Entry 7UCF (X-ray diffraction, 4.00 A resolution); this record covers chains G and L of the 6 polymer chains in the assembly.

# Chain G
Protein: Envelope glycoprotein gp120
Organism: Human immunodeficiency virus 1
Reference sequence: Q2N0S6 (Q2N0S6_9HIV1); the construct lacks a stretch of the UniProt sequence and is renumbered around it, so the offset changes along the chain: 30-139 = UniProt 29-138; 148-185 = UniProt 139-176; 187-309 = UniProt 186-308; 312-321 = UniProt 309-318; 2 more segments
Amino-acid sequence (501 residues; row label = number of the first residue in the row; note: 12 numbers in that range are skipped by the numbering (no residue carries them; nothing is unmodelled there); a row labelled like 185A-185I holds insertion residues (185A, then the next letters in order)):
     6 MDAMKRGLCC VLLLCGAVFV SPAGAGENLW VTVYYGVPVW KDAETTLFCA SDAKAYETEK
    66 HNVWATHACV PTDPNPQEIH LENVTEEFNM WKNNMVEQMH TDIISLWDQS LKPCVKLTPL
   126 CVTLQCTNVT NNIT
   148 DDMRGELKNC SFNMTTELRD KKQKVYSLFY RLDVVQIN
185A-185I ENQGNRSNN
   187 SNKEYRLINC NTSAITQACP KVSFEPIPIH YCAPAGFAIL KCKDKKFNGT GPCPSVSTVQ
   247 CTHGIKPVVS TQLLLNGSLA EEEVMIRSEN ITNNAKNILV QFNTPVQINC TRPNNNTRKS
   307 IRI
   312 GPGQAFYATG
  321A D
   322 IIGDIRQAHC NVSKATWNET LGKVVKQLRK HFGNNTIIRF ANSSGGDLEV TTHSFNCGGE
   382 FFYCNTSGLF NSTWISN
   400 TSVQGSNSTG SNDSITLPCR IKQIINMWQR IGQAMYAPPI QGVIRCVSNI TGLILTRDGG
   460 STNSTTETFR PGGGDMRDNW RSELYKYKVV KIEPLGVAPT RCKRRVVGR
Disordered / not traced: 6-31, 148-151, 185A-185I, 400-409, 508
Sequence notes: initiating methionine (6); expression tag (7-29); conflict Gly31 (Ala30 in Q2N0S6), Asn332 (Thr330 in Q2N0S6), Cys501 (Ala498 in Q2N0S6)
Cystine bridges: Cys54-Cys74, Cys119-Cys205, Cys126-Cys196, Cys131-Cys157, Cys218-Cys247, Cys228-Cys239, Cys296-Cys331, Cys378-Cys445, Cys385-Cys418
Covalently attached groups: glycan linked to Asn88, Asn276, Asn332; N-acetylglucosamine (NAG) linked to Asn133, Asn156, Asn160, Asn197, Asn234, Asn262, Asn295, Asn301, Asn355, Asn363, Asn386, Asn392, Asn448
Ligand contacts: alpha-L-fucopyranose (FUC): Ser158, Lys171, Val172, Tyr173

# Chain L
Protein: 10-1074 Fab light chain
Organism: Homo sapiens
Notes: antibody fragment or engineered binder
Amino-acid sequence (214 residues; row label = number of the first residue in the row):
     6 SYVRPLSVAL GETARISCGR QALGSRAVQW YQHRPGQAPI LLIYNNQDRP SGIPERFSGT
    66 PDINFGTRAT LTISGVEAGD EADYYCHMWD SRSGFSWSFG GATRLTVLGQ PKAAPSVTLF
   126 PPSSEELQAN KATLVCLISD FYPGAVTVAW KADSSPVKAG VETTTPSKQS NNKYAASSYL
   186 SLTPEQWKSH RSYSCQVTHE GSTVEKTVAP TECS
Disordered / not traced: 6-7, 219
Cystine bridges: Cys23-Cys91, Cys141-Cys200

# Chain G / chain L interface
Residue-residue contacts (11; chain G residue first):
  Asn136(G) with Arg97(L); Ser98(L), hydrogen bond (side chain-backbone); Gly99(L), hydrogen bond (side chain-backbone)
  Asn137(G) with Asp95(L), hydrogen bond (side chain-backbone); Ser96(L); Gly99(L)
  Ile322(G) with Arg97(L), hydrogen bond (backbone-side chain)
  Gly324(G) with Arg97(L), hydrogen bond (backbone-side chain)
  Asp325(G) with Ser30(L), hydrogen bond; Ser96(L), hydrogen bond
  Ile326(G) with Arg97(L)
Other interface residues (no listed pair), chain G (7 interface residues in all): Ile323
Other interface residues (no listed pair), chain L (8 interface residues in all): Gly29, Phe70

# In short
7 residues of chain G face 8 of chain L across their interface, with 7 hydrogen bonds. Polar pairs include
Asn136(G)-Ser98(L), Asn136(G)-Gly99(L) and Asn137(G)-Asp95(L). Chain G binds alpha-L-fucopyranose. Covalently
linked N-acetylglucosamine: at Asn133(G), Asn156(G), Asn160(G), Asn197(G), Asn234(G) and Asn262(G) and 8 more.
Chain G is Envelope glycoprotein gp120 (Human immunodeficiency virus 1) and chain L is 10-1074 Fab light chain
(Homo sapiens); the structure, Structure of the BG505 SOSIP.664 trimer in complex with neutralizing antibody
Fab fragments 10-1074 and BG24, was determined by X-ray diffraction together with 7UCE and 7UCG from the same
study.
